6X08 - chains B and K of the 3 polymer chains in the assembly; structure by X-ray diffraction, 4.19 A resolution (low resolution: residue-level contacts below are approximate; hydrogen-bond / salt-bridge calls are withheld).

== Chain B ==
Molecule: Nucleoporin NUP85
From: Saccharomyces cerevisiae (strain ATCC 204508 / S288c)
UniProtKB: P46673 (NUP85_YEAST); residues 1-564 here = UniProt positions 1-564
Chain sequence (568 residues; each row starts with the number of its first residue; numbers below 1 keep their minus sign (Met-3 is residue -3)):
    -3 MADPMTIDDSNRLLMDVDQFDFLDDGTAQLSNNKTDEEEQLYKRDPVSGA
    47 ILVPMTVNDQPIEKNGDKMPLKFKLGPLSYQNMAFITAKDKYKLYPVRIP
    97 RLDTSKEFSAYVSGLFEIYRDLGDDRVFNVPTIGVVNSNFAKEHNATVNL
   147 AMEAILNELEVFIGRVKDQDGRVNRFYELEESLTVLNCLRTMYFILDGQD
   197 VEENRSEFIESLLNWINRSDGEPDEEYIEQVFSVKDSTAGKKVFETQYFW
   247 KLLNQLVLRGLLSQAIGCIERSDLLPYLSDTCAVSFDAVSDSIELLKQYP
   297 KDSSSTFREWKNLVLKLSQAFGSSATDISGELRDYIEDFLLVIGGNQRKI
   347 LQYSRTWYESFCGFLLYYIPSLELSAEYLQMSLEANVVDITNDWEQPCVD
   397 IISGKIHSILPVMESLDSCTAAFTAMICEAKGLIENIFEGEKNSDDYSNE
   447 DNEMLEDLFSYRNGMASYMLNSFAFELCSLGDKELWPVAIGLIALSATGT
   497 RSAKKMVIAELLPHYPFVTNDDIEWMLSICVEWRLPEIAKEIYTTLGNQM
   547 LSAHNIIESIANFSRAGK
Not modelled in the structure: -3 to 46, 125-131, 231-239, 432-450, 557-564
Sequence notes: expression tag (-3 to 0)

== Chain K ==
Molecule: Vhh-SAN2
From: Vicugna pacos
Notes: antibody fragment or engineered binder
Chain sequence (125 residues; numbered 1 to 125; the number before each row is that of its first residue):
     1 QVQLVETGGGLVQPGGSLRLSCAASGFTLDDYAIGWFRQAPGKEREGVSC
    51 ISRSGGSTTYTDSVKGRFTISRDNAENTVYLQMNSLKPEDTAVYYCAAAR
   101 TRGTCWLNRIGMDYWGKGTQVTVSS
Disulfides: Cys22-Cys96

== Chain B / chain K interface ==
Pairs across the interface (12):
  Asp330(B) - Asn74(K)
  Asp334(B) - Asn74(K)
  Asn342(B) - Leu29(K)
  Asn342(B) - Asp30(K)
  Arg344(B) - Asp30(K)
  Arg344(B) - Ser54(K)
  Lys345(B) - Ser54(K)
  Gln348(B) - Ser54(K)
  Gln348(B) - Gly55(K)
  Gln348(B) - Asn74(K)
  Tyr349(B) - Asn74(K)
  Glu380(B) - Gly56(K)
Also at the interface, not in a pair above, chain B (11 interface residues in all): Glu333, Leu347, Ala381
Also at the interface, not in a pair above, chain K (8 interface residues in all): Ala75, Glu76

== In short ==
Chain B and chain K form an interface of 11 and 8 residues respectively.
Chain B is Nucleoporin NUP85 (Saccharomyces cerevisiae (strain ATCC 204508 / S288c)) and chain K is Vhh-SAN2
(Vicugna pacos); the structure, Nup85-Seh1 from S. cerevisiae bound by VHH-SAN2, was determined by X-ray
diffraction (same publication as 6X06 and 6X07).
